PDB entry 7KLU | electron microscopy, 3.50 A resolution | chains A and C of the 4 polymer chains in the assembly

[Chain A]
Name: Heat shock protein 75 kDa, mitochondrial, SpyCatcher
Source organism: Homo sapiens
UniProt: Q12931 (TRAP1_HUMAN); numbering as in UniProt (aligned over 60-704)
Chain sequence (774 residues; numbered 54 to 827; the number before each row is that of its first residue):
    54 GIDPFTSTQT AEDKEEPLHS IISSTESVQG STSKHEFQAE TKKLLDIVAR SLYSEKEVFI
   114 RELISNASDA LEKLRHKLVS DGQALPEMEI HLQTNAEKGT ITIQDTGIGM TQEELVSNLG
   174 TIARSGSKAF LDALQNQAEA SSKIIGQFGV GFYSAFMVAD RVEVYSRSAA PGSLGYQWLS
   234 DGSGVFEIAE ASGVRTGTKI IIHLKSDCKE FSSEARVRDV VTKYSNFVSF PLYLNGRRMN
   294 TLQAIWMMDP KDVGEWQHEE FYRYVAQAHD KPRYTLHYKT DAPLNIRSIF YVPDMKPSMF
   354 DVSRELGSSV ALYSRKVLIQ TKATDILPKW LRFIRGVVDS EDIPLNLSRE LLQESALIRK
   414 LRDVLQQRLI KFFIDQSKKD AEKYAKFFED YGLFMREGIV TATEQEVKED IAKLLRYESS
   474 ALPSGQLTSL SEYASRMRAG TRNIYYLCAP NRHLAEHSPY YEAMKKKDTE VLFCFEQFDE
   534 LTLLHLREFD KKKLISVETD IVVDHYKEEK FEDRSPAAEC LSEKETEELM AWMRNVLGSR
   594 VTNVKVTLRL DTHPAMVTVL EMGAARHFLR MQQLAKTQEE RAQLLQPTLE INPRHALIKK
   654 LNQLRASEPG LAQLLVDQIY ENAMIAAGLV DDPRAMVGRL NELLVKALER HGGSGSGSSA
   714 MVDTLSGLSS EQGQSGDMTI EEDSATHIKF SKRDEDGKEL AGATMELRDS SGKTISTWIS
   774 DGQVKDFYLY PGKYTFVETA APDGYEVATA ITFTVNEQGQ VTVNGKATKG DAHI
Not modelled in the structure: 54-69, 356-359, 559-572, 632-636, 705-827
Differences from the reference sequence: expression tag (54-59); conflict Gly307 (Arg in Q12931)
Metal / ion sites: Mg2+: Asn119 (together with AMP-PNP); K+: Asn171, Thr174, Arg177, Gly202, Tyr206
Small-molecule neighbours: AMP-PNP (ANP; phosphoaminophosphonic acid-adenylate ester): Glu115, Asn119, Ala120, Ala123, Lys126, Asp158, Met163, Asn171, Leu172, Arg177, Ser178, Gly179, Ser180, Ile198, Gly199, Gln200, Phe201, Gly202, Val203, Gly204, Phe205, Thr251, Arg402

[Chain C]
Name: Heat shock protein 75 kDa, mitochondrial, SpyTag, Succinate dehydrogenase [ubiquinone] iron-sulfur subunit, mitochondrial (chimera)
Source organism: Homo sapiens
Notes: EC 1.3.5.1; fragment: TRAP-1  + SpyTag + SdhB
UniProt: chimeric construct of Q12931, P21912: residues 60-704 from Q12931 (TRAP1_HUMAN) positions 60-704 (same numbers); residues 751-882 from P21912 positions 29-160 (UniProt number = residue number - 722)
Chain sequence (829 residues; each row starts with the number of its first residue):
    54 GIDPFTSTQT AEDKEEPLHS IISSTESVQG STSKHEFQAE TKKLLDIVAR SLYSEKEVFI
   114 RELISNASDA LEKLRHKLVS DGQALPEMEI HLQTNAEKGT ITIQDTGIGM TQEELVSNLG
   174 TIARSGSKAF LDALQNQAEA SSKIIGQFGV GFYSAFMVAD RVEVYSRSAA PGSLGYQWLS
   234 DGSGVFEIAE ASGVRTGTKI IIHLKSDCKE FSSEARVRDV VTKYSNFVSF PLYLNGRRMN
   294 TLQAIWMMDP KDVGEWQHEE FYRYVAQAHD KPRYTLHYKT DAPLNIRSIF YVPDMKPSMF
   354 DVSRELGSSV ALYSRKVLIQ TKATDILPKW LRFIRGVVDS EDIPLNLSRE LLQESALIRK
   414 LRDVLQQRLI KFFIDQSKKD AEKYAKFFED YGLFMREGIV TATEQEVKED IAKLLRYESS
   474 ALPSGQLTSL SEYASRMRAG TRNIYYLCAP NRHLAEHSPY YEAMKKKDTE VLFCFEQFDE
   534 LTLLHLREFD KKKLISVETD IVVDHYKEEK FEDRSPAAEC LSEKETEELM AWMRNVLGSR
   594 VTNVKVTLRL DTHPAMVTVL EMGAARHFLR MQQLAKTQEE RAQLLQPTLE INPRHALIKK
   654 LNQLRASEPG LAQLLVDQIY ENAMIAAGLV DDPRAMVGRL NELLVKALER HGGSGSGSSA
   714 HIVMVDAYKP TKGGGGSGGG GSGGGGSLEV LFQGPGSAQT AAATAPRIKK FAIYRWDPDK
   774 AGDKPHMQTY EVDLNKCGPM VLDALIKIKN EVDSTLTFRR SCREGICGSC AMNINGGNTL
   834 ACTRRIDTNL NKVSKIYPLP HMYVIKDLVP DLSNFYAQYK SIEPYLKKK
Not modelled in the structure: 54-69, 358-360, 559-572, 626-629, 705-882
Differences from the reference sequence: expression tag (54-59); conflict Gly307 (Arg in Q12931)
Swiss-Prot annotation at these positions:
  - binding site ([2Fe-2S] cluster): Cys815, Cys820, Cys823, Cys835
  - modified residue (N6-acetyllysine): Lys773, Lys777
Metal / ion sites: Mg2+: Asn119 (together with AMP-PNP); K+: Asn171, Thr174, Arg177, Gly202, Tyr206
Small-molecule neighbours: AMP-PNP (ANP; phosphoaminophosphonic acid-adenylate ester): Glu115, Asn119, Ala123, Lys126, Asp158, Gly162, Met163, Asn171, Leu172, Arg177, Ser178, Gly179, Ser180, Ile198, Gly199, Gln200, Phe201, Gly202, Val203, Gly204, Phe205, Thr251, Arg402

[Interface between chain A and chain C]
Pairs across the interface (15):
  Thr294(A) with Trp309(C)
  Lys304(A) with Tyr286(C); Arg291(C)
  Val306(A) with Arg291(C); Thr294(C)
  Gly307(A) with Arg291(C); Thr294(C), hydrogen bond (backbone-side chain)
  Glu308(A) with Arg290(C); Arg291(C); Met292(C)
  Trp309(A) with Tyr317(C), hydrophobic
  Gln310(A) with Thr294(C)
  Glu313(A) with Glu313(C); Arg316(C), salt bridge
  Arg316(A) with His322(C), hydrogen bond
Also at the interface, not in a pair above, chain A (12 interface residues in all): Leu295, Asp305, His322
Also at the interface, not in a pair above, chain C (11 interface residues in all): Leu295

[Overview]
12 residues of chain A face 11 of chain C across their interface; the contacts include 2 hydrogen bonds and 1
salt bridge. Among the polar pairs are Glu313(A)-Arg316(C), Gly307(A)-Thr294(C) and Arg316(A)-His322(C). Bound
to chain A: AMP-PNP. Chain C binds AMP-PNP.
Chain A is Heat shock protein 75 kDa, mitochondrial, SpyCatcher and chain C is Heat shock protein 75 kDa,
mitochondrial, SpyTag, Succinate dehydrogenase [ubiquinone] iron-sulfur subunit, mitochondrial (chimera), both
from Homo sapiens; the structure, Tetrameric human mitochondrial Hsp90 (TRAP1) in the presence of AMP-PNP, was
determined by electron microscopy.
